9O6T - chains P and Q of the 24 polymer chains in the assembly; structure by electron microscopy, 22.00 A resolution (very low resolution: no residue pairs are listed; an interface is given only as per-side residue counts).

[Chain P]
Molecule: Prohibitin 1
From: Homo sapiens
UniProtKB: P35232 (PHB1_HUMAN); numbering as in UniProt (aligned over 1-272)
Sequence (272 residues; each row starts with the number of its first residue):
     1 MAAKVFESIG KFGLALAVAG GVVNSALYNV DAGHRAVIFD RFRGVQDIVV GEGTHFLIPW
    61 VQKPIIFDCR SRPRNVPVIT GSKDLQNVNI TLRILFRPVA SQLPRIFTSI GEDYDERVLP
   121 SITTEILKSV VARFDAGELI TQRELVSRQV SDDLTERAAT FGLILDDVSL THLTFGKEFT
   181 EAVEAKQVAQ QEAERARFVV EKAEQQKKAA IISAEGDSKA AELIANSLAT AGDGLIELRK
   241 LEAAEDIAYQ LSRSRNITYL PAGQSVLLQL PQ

[Chain Q]
Molecule: Prohibitin-2
From: Homo sapiens
UniProtKB: Q99623 (PHB2_HUMAN); residues 1-299 here = UniProt positions 1-299
Sequence (299 residues; each row starts with the number of its first residue):
     1 MAQNLKDLAG RLPAGPRGMG TALKLLLGAG AVAYGVRESV FTVEGGHRAI FFNRIGGVQQ
    61 DTILAEGLHF RIPWFQYPII YDIRARPRKI SSPTGSKDLQ MVNISLRVLS RPNAQELPSM
   121 YQRLGLDYEE RVLPSIVNEV LKSVVAKFNA SQLITQRAQV SLLIRRELTE RAKDFSLILD
   181 DVAITELSFS REYTAAVEAK QVAQQEAQRA QFLVEKAKQE QRQKIVQAEG EAEAAKMLGE
   241 ALSKNPGYIK LRKIRAAQNI SKTIATSQNR IYLTADNLVL NLQDESFTRG SDSLIKGKK

[Chain P / chain Q interface]
At this resolution (22 A) residue pairs are not listed: 96 residues of chain P and 94 of chain Q lie at the interface.

[In short]
96 residues of chain P and 94 residues of chain Q are in contact.
Here chain P is Prohibitin 1 and chain Q is Prohibitin-2, both from Homo sapiens. Entry 9O6T (Structure of the
human prohibitin complex in the open state) was determined by electron microscopy (same publication as 9O6S).
